7TQU - chains j and k of the 14 polymer chains in the assembly; structure by electron microscopy, 3.80 A resolution.

[Chain j]
Molecule: VP2
Organism: Coxsackievirus A21
Notes: EC 3.4.22.29, 3.6.1.15, 3.4.22.28, 2.7.7.48
Reference sequence: Q7T7N6 (Q7T7N6_9ENTO); residues 1-272 here correspond to UniProt positions 70-341 (UniProt number = residue number + 69)
Sequence (272 residues; each row starts with the number of its first residue):
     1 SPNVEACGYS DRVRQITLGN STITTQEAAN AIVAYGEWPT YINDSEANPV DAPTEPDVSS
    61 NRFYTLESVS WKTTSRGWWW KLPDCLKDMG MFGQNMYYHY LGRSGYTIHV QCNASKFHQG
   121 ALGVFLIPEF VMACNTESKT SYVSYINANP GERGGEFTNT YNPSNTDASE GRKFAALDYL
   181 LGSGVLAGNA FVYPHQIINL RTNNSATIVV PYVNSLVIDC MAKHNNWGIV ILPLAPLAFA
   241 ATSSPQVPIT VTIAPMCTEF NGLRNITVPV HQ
Not modelled in the structure: 1-7, 165-168

[Chain k]
Molecule: VP3
Organism: Coxsackievirus A21
Notes: EC 3.4.22.29, 3.6.1.15, 3.4.22.28, 2.7.7.48
Reference sequence: Q7T7N6 (Q7T7N6_9ENTO); residues 1-240 here correspond to UniProt positions 342-581 (UniProt number = residue number + 341)
Sequence (240 residues; row label = number of the first residue in the row):
     1 GLPTMNTPGS NQFLTSDDFQ SPCALPNFDV TPPIHIPGEV KNMMELAEID TLIPMNAVDG
    61 KVNTMEMYQI PLNDNLSKAP IFCLSLSPAS DKRLSHTMLG EILNYYTHWT GSIRFTFLFC
   121 GSMMATGKLL LSYSPPGAKP PTNRKDAMLG THIIWDLGLQ SSCSMVAPWI SNTVYRRCAR
   181 DDFTEGGFIT CFYQTRIVVP ASTPTSMFML GFVSACPDFS VRLLRDTPHI SQSKLIGRTQ
Not modelled in the structure: 237-240
Differences from the reference sequence: conflict Arg225 (Lys566 in Q7T7N6)

[Interface between chain j and chain k]
Contacting residue pairs - 70 pairs, chain j then chain k:
  Tyr35(j) - Gly38(k)
  Glu37(j) - His35(k)  salt bridge
  Glu37(j) - Pro37(k)
  Glu46(j) - Ile34(k)
  Glu46(j) - His35(k)  hydrogen bond (side chain-backbone)
  Arg76(j) - Thr64(k)
  Arg76(j) - Met65(k)
  Arg76(j) - Glu66(k)  salt bridge
  Lys116(j) - Ser122(k)  hydrogen bond (backbone-side chain)
  Lys116(j) - Met123(k)  hydrogen bond (backbone-backbone)
  Phe117(j) - Ser122(k)
  Phe117(j) - Met124(k)  hydrophobic
  Phe117(j) - Ala201(k)
  Phe117(j) - Ser202(k)
  Phe117(j) - Thr203(k)
  Phe117(j) - Pro204(k)
  His118(j) - Ser122(k)
  Gln119(j) - Cys120(k)
  Gln119(j) - Gly121(k)
  Gln119(j) - Ser122(k)  hydrogen bond (side chain-backbone)
  Gln119(j) - Pro204(k)
  Gln119(j) - Ser206(k)  hydrogen bond (side chain-backbone)
  Gln119(j) - Met207(k)
  Gly120(j) - Cys120(k)  hydrogen bond (backbone-backbone)
  Ala121(j) - Cys120(k)  hydrophobic
  Asp178(j) - Met65(k)
  Tyr179(j) - Asn63(k)
  Tyr179(j) - Thr64(k)
  Tyr179(j) - Met65(k)
  Leu186(j) - Tyr68(k)
  Leu186(j) - His96(k)
  Ala187(j) - Met65(k)  hydrophobic
  Ala187(j) - Tyr68(k)
  Gly188(j) - Thr51(k)
  Gly188(j) - Leu52(k)  hydrogen bond (backbone-backbone)
  Gly188(j) - Tyr68(k)  hydrogen bond (backbone-side chain)
  Asn189(j) - Thr51(k)
  Asn189(j) - His96(k)  hydrogen bond (side chain-backbone)
  Asn189(j) - Thr97(k)
  Asn189(j) - Met98(k)  hydrogen bond (side chain-backbone)
  Phe191(j) - Ile49(k)
  Phe191(j) - Asp50(k)
  Phe191(j) - Leu52(k)  hydrophobic
  Phe191(j) - Phe212(k)  hydrophobic
  Val192(j) - Ile49(k)  hydrophobic
  Val192(j) - Met98(k)  hydrophobic
  Asn199(j) - Leu118(k)
  Asn199(j) - Phe119(k)  hydrogen bond (side chain-backbone)
  Asn199(j) - Cys120(k)
  Leu200(j) - Met123(k)
  Arg201(j) - Phe119(k)
  Arg201(j) - Gly121(k)
  Arg201(j) - Ser122(k)
  Arg201(j) - Met123(k)
  Arg201(j) - Ala125(k)
  Arg201(j) - Gly158(k)  hydrogen bond (side chain-backbone)
  Thr202(j) - Ser161(k)
  Tyr212(j) - Pro37(k)
  Asn214(j) - Ile36(k)
  Ser215(j) - Ile34(k)
  Leu216(j) - Ile34(k)
  Val217(j) - Ile34(k)
  Leu234(j) - Gln69(k)  hydrogen bond (backbone-side chain)
  Leu234(j) - Leu210(k)
  Ala235(j) - Gln69(k)
  Ala235(j) - Cys120(k)  hydrophobic
  Pro236(j) - Gln69(k)
  Pro236(j) - Phe208(k)  hydrophobic
  Ala240(j) - Ser202(k)
  Ala240(j) - Pro204(k)
Interface residues without a listed pair, chain j (39 interface residues in all): Arg12, Ile197, Pro211, Val213, Leu232, Pro233, Ala238, Phe239
Interface residues without a listed pair, chain k (40 interface residues in all): Met67, Leu157, Leu159

[Summary]
39 residues of chain j face 40 of chain k across their interface, with 13 hydrogen bonds and 2 salt bridges.
Polar contacts include Glu37(j)-His35(k), Arg76(j)-Glu66(k) and Glu46(j)-His35(k).
Here chain j is VP2 and chain k is VP3, both from Coxsackievirus A21. Entry 7TQU (Coxsackievirus A21 capsid
subdomain in complex with mouse polyclonal antibody pAbC-1) was determined by electron microscopy together
with 7TQS and 7TQT from the same study.
